PDB entry 4OKN | X-ray diffraction, 2.10 A resolution | chains C and D of the 4 polymer chains in the assembly

== Chain C (and D) ==
Molecule: L-lactate dehydrogenase A chain
Organism: Homo sapiens
Notes: EC 1.1.1.27; chain D of this document is another copy of the same molecule, construct and numbering; everything in this record applies to it too
Reference sequence: P00338 (LDHA_HUMAN); numbering as in UniProt (aligned over 2-332)
Sequence (337 residues; numbered 2 to 338; the number before each row is that of its first residue):
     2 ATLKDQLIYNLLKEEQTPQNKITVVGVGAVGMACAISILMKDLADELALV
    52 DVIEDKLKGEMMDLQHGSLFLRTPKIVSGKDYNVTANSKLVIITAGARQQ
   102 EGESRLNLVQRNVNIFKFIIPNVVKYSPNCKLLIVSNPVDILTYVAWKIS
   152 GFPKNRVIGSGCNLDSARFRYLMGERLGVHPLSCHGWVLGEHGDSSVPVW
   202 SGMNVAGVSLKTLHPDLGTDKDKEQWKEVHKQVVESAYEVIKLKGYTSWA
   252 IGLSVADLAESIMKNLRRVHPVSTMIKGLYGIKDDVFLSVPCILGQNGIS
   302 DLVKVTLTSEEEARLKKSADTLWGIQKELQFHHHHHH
Not modelled in the structure: 333-338
Construct notes: expression tag (333-338)
Small-molecule neighbours:
  - NADH (NAI; 1,4-dihydronicotinamide adenine dinucleotide): Val-26, Gly-27, Val-28, Gly-29, Ala-30, Val-31, Gly-32, Asp-52, Val-53, Ile-54, Lys-57, Tyr-83, Thr-95, Ala-96, Gly-97, Ala-98, Arg-99, Gln-100, Leu-109, Asn-113, Ile-116, Phe-119, Ile-120, Val-136, Ser-137, Asn-138, Val-140, Ser-161, Leu-165, His-193, Tyr-247, Thr-248, Ile-252
  - oxalate ion (OXL): Gln-100, Arg-106, Asn-138, Leu-165, Arg-169, His-193, Ala-238, Thr-248
Reported in the primary citation:
  - binding site for oxalate ion: Arg-106, Asn-138, Arg-169, His-193, Thr-248
  - catalytic residues: His-193 (citing earlier work)
  - binding site for NADH: Asp-52, Arg-99, Gln-100, Asn-138, Ser-161, His-193
  - binding site for kanamycin a: Arg-112

== Chain C / chain D interface ==
Residue-residue contacts - 110 pairs, chain C then chain D:
  Thr-3(C) / Glu-225(D)
  Leu-4(C) / Leu-211(D)
  Leu-4(C) / Leu-214(D)  hydrophobic
  Leu-4(C) / His-215(D)
  Leu-4(C) / Glu-225(D)  hydrogen bond (backbone-side chain)
  Leu-4(C) / Trp-227(D)  hydrophobic
  Lys-5(C) / Arg-177(D)
  Lys-5(C) / Leu-178(D)
  Gln-7(C) / Leu-214(D)  hydrogen bond (side chain-backbone)
  Leu-8(C) / Val-206(D)  hydrophobic
  Leu-8(C) / Val-209(D)  hydrophobic
  Leu-8(C) / Leu-214(D)  hydrophobic
  Ile-9(C) / Leu-178(D)
  Ile-9(C) / Val-180(D)  hydrophobic
  Met-33(C) / Trp-250(D)  hydrophobic
  Ile-37(C) / Trp-250(D)  hydrophobic
  Ser-38(C) / Met-41(D)
  Met-41(C) / Ser-38(D)
  Met-41(C) / Lys-42(D)
  Met-41(C) / Leu-254(D)  hydrophobic
  Lys-42(C) / Met-41(D)
  Asp-56(C) / Leu-244(D)
  Lys-57(C) / Leu-244(D)  hydrogen bond (backbone-backbone)
  Lys-59(C) / Leu-244(D)
  Gly-60(C) / Leu-244(D)
  Gly-60(C) / Lys-245(D)
  Glu-61(C) / Lys-245(D)  salt bridge
  Glu-61(C) / Trp-250(D)  hydrogen bond
  Met-63(C) / Glu-240(D)
  Met-63(C) / Val-241(D)  hydrophobic
  Met-63(C) / Leu-244(D)  hydrophobic
  Asp-64(C) / Lys-245(D)  salt bridge
  Asp-64(C) / Thr-248(D)
  Asp-64(C) / Ser-249(D)  hydrogen bond (side chain-backbone)
  Asp-64(C) / Trp-250(D)  hydrogen bond (side chain-backbone)
  Asp-64(C) / Ala-251(D)  hydrogen bond (side chain-backbone)
  Leu-65(C) / Trp-250(D)  hydrophobic
  Gln-66(C) / Tyr-172(D)  hydrogen bond
  His-67(C) / Ala-168(D)
  His-67(C) / Arg-169(D)  hydrogen bond
  His-67(C) / Ser-237(D)
  His-67(C) / Val-241(D)
  His-67(C) / Ala-251(D)
  Gly-68(C) / Ala-251(D)
  Gly-68(C) / Leu-254(D)
  Ser-69(C) / Tyr-172(D)
  Ser-69(C) / His-181(D)
  Leu-70(C) / Ala-168(D)  hydrophobic
  Leu-70(C) / Arg-171(D)
  Leu-70(C) / Pro-182(D)
  Leu-70(C) / Leu-183(D)
  Phe-71(C) / Asn-164(D)
  Phe-71(C) / Ala-168(D)  hydrophobic
  Phe-71(C) / Leu-254(D)  hydrophobic
  Phe-71(C) / Ser-255(D)
  Phe-71(C) / Asp-258(D)
  Leu-72(C) / His-181(D)
  Leu-72(C) / Leu-254(D)  hydrophobic
  Asn-164(C) / Phe-71(D)
  Ala-168(C) / His-67(D)
  Ala-168(C) / Leu-70(D)  hydrophobic
  Ala-168(C) / Phe-71(D)  hydrophobic
  Arg-169(C) / His-67(D)  hydrogen bond
  Arg-171(C) / Leu-70(D)
  Tyr-172(C) / Gln-66(D)  hydrogen bond
  Tyr-172(C) / Ser-69(D)
  Arg-177(C) / Lys-5(D)
  Leu-178(C) / Lys-5(D)
  Leu-178(C) / Ile-9(D)
  His-181(C) / Leu-72(D)
  Pro-182(C) / Leu-70(D)
  Leu-183(C) / Leu-70(D)
  Val-209(C) / Leu-8(D)  hydrophobic
  Leu-211(C) / Leu-4(D)  hydrophobic
  Leu-214(C) / Leu-4(D)  hydrophobic
  Leu-214(C) / Gln-7(D)  hydrogen bond (backbone-side chain)
  Leu-214(C) / Leu-8(D)  hydrophobic
  His-215(C) / Leu-4(D)
  Leu-218(C) / Leu-4(D)  hydrophobic
  Glu-225(C) / Thr-3(D)
  Glu-225(C) / Leu-4(D)  hydrogen bond (side chain-backbone)
  Trp-227(C) / Leu-4(D)  hydrophobic
  Ser-237(C) / His-67(D)
  Val-241(C) / Gly-60(D)
  Val-241(C) / Met-63(D)  hydrophobic
  Val-241(C) / His-67(D)
  Leu-244(C) / Asp-56(D)
  Leu-244(C) / Lys-57(D)  hydrogen bond (backbone-backbone)
  Leu-244(C) / Lys-59(D)
  Leu-244(C) / Gly-60(D)
  Leu-244(C) / Met-63(D)  hydrophobic
  Lys-245(C) / Gly-60(D)
  Lys-245(C) / Glu-61(D)  salt bridge
  Lys-245(C) / Asp-64(D)  salt bridge
  Thr-248(C) / Asp-64(D)
  Ser-249(C) / Asp-64(D)  hydrogen bond (backbone-side chain)
  Trp-250(C) / Met-33(D)
  Trp-250(C) / Ile-37(D)  hydrophobic
  Trp-250(C) / Glu-61(D)  hydrogen bond
  Trp-250(C) / Asp-64(D)  hydrogen bond (backbone-side chain)
  Trp-250(C) / Leu-65(D)  hydrophobic
  Trp-250(C) / Trp-250(D)  hydrophobic
  Ala-251(C) / Asp-64(D)  hydrogen bond (backbone-side chain)
  Ala-251(C) / His-67(D)
  Ala-251(C) / Gly-68(D)
  Leu-254(C) / Met-41(D)  hydrophobic
  Leu-254(C) / Gly-68(D)
  Leu-254(C) / Phe-71(D)  hydrophobic
  Ser-255(C) / Phe-71(D)
  Asp-258(C) / Phe-71(D)
Also at the interface, not in a pair above, chain C (60 interface residues in all): Pro-75, Gly-179, Val-180, Val-206, Glu-240, Tyr-247
Also at the interface, not in a pair above, chain D (60 interface residues in all): Pro-75, Leu-218, Lys-243, Tyr-247

== Summary ==
Chain C and chain D each contribute 60 residues to their interface, with 18 hydrogen bonds and 4 salt bridges.
Polar contacts include Glu-61(C)/Lys-245(D), Asp-64(C)/Lys-245(D) and Leu-4(C)/Glu-225(D). Chain C binds NADH
and oxalate ion. From the paper: the catalytic residue His-193(C); a binding site for NADH at Asp-52(C),
Arg-99(C) and Gln-100(C) among others.
Both chains are L-lactate dehydrogenase A chain (Homo sapiens). Entry 4OKN (Crystal structure of human muscle
L-lactate dehydrogenase, ternary complex with NADH and oxalate) was determined by X-ray diffraction, deposited
together with 4OJN, 4QSM and 4QT0.
